PDB entry 9DMS | electron microscopy, 1.92 A resolution | chains C and D of the 7 polymer chains in the assembly

[Chain C]
Name: Acetylcholine receptor subunit alpha
Organism: Homo sapiens
UniProt: P02708 (ACHA_HUMAN); residues -19 to 437 here correspond to UniProt positions 1-457 (UniProt number = residue number + 20)
Sequence (457 residues; each row starts with the number of its first residue; numbers below 1 keep their minus sign (Met-19 is residue -19)):
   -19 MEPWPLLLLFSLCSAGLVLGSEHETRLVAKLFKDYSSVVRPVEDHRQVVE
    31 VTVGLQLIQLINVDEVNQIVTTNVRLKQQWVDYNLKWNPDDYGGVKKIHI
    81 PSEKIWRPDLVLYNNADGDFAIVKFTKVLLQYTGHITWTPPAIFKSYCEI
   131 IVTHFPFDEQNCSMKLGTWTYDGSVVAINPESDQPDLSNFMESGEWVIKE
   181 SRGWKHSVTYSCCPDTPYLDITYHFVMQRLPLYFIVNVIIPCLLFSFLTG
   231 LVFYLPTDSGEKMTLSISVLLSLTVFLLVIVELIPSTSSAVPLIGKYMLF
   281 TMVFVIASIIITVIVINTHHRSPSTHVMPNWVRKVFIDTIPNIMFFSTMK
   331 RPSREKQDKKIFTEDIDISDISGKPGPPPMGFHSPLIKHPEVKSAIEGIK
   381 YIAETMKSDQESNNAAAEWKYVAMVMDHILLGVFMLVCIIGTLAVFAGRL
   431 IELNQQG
Not modelled in the structure: -19 to 0, 331-365, 437
UniProt features mapped onto this chain:
  - glycosylation: Asn141 (N-linked (GlcNAc...) asparagine)
Disulfides: Cys128-Cys142
Covalently attached groups: glycan linked to Asn141

[Chain D]
Name: Acetylcholine receptor subunit delta
Organism: Homo sapiens
UniProt: Q07001 (ACHD_HUMAN); residues -20 to 496 here correspond to UniProt positions 1-517 (UniProt number = residue number + 21)
Sequence (517 residues; numbered -20 to 496; the number before each row is that of its first residue; numbers below 1 keep their minus sign (Met-20 is residue -20)):
   -20 MEGPVLTLGLLAALAVCGSWGLNEEERLIRHLFQEKGYNKELRPVAHKEE
    30 SVDVALALTLSNLISLKEVEETLTTNVWIEHGWTDNRLKWNAEEFGNISV
    80 LRLPPDMVWLPEIVLENNNDGSFQISYSCNVLVYHYGFVYWLPPAIFRSS
   130 CPISVTYFPFDWQNCSLKFSSLKYTAKEITLSLKQDAKENRTYPVEWIII
   180 DPEGFTENGEWEIVHRPARVNVDPRAPLDSPSRQDITFYLIIRRKPLFYI
   230 INILVPCVLISFMVNLVFYLPADSGEKTSVAISVLLAQSVFLLLISKRLP
   280 ATSMAIPLIGKFLLFGMVLVTMVVVICVIVLNIHFRTPSTHVLSEGVKKL
   330 FLETLPELLHMSRPAEDGPSPGALVRRSSSLGYISKAEEYFLLKSRSDLM
   380 FEKQSERHGLARRLTTARRPPASSEQAQQELFNELKPAVDGANFIVNHMR
   430 DQNNYNEEKDSWNRVARTVDRLCLFVVTPVMVVGTAWIFLQGVYNQPPPQ
   480 PFPGDPYSYNVQDKRFI
Not modelled in the structure: -20 to 0, 345-407
UniProt features mapped onto this chain:
  - modified residue: Tyr369 (Phosphotyrosine)
  - glycosylation (N-linked (GlcNAc...) asparagine): Asn76, Asn143
Disulfides: Cys130-Cys144
Covalently attached groups: N-acetylglucosamine (NAG) linked to Asn76, Asn143

[Interface between chain C and chain D]
Pairs across the interface - 121 pairs, chain C then chain D:
  Val18(C) with Ile8(D), hydrophobic; Leu82(D), hydrophobic; Pro83(D), hydrophobic
  Val19(C) with Leu1(D), hydrophobic; Glu4(D); Glu5(D); Ile8(D), hydrophobic
  Arg20(C) with Leu1(D); Glu4(D), hydrogen bond (backbone-side chain)
  Val22(C) with Leu1(D), hydrogen bond (backbone-backbone)
  Glu23(C) with Leu1(D), hydrogen bond (backbone-backbone); Asn2(D)
  Asp24(C) with Leu1(D)
  His25(C) with Leu1(D); Glu3(D); Gly75(D), hydrogen bond (side chain-backbone); Ile77(D)
  Arg26(C) with Gly75(D), hydrogen bond (side chain-backbone)
  Asn47(C) with Ile43(D); Ser44(D)
  Gln48(C) with Glu186(D), hydrogen bond (side chain-backbone); Asn187(D); Gly188(D)
  Asp89(C) with Tyr106(D)
  Val91(C) with Tyr106(D), hydrophobic
  Tyr93(C) with Ser40(D); Trp57(D)
  Asn95(C) with Asn41(D), hydrogen bond (backbone-side chain); Asn55(D), hydrogen bond (backbone-side chain)
  Ala96(C) with Asn41(D); Ile43(D); Asn55(D); Ile125(D)
  Asp97(C) with Ile43(D); Ile125(D)
  Gly98(C) with Ile125(D)
  Phe100(C) with Asn55(D); Pro123(D), hydrophobic; Ala124(D); Ile125(D), hydrophobic
  Ala101(C) with Tyr106(D), hydrophobic
  Tyr127(C) with Leu42(D), hydrogen bond (side chain-backbone); Thr185(D); Asn187(D)
  Glu129(C) with Thr185(D)
  Trp149(C) with Trp57(D); Cys108(D); Leu121(D), hydrogen bond (side chain-backbone); Pro123(D)
  Thr150(C) with Arg81(D), hydrogen bond (backbone-side chain); Cys108(D); Asn109(D), hydrogen bond; Leu111(D)
  Tyr151(C) with Arg81(D)
  Asp152(C) with Arg81(D), salt bridge
  Val155(C) with Arg81(D)
  Gly240(C) with Glu255(D)
  Glu241(C) with Glu255(D)
  Lys242(C) with Glu255(D)
  Met243(C) with Glu255(D), hydrogen bond (backbone-side chain); Val259(D), hydrophobic
  Thr244(C) with Glu255(D), hydrogen bond
  Ile247(C) with Val259(D), hydrophobic; Ser262(D)
  Leu250(C) with Ile239(D), hydrophobic
  Leu251(C) with Ser262(D); Leu265(D), hydrophobic
  Thr254(C) with Ile239(D); Ala266(D); Val269(D); Phe270(D)
  Leu257(C) with Asn231(D); Phe270(D), hydrophobic
  Leu258(C) with Leu273(D), hydrophobic
  Val261(C) with Leu273(D), hydrophobic
  Ser266(C) with Phe227(D); Arg277(D)
  Thr267(C) with Gly188(D), hydrogen bond (side chain-backbone); Phe227(D)
  Ser268(C) with Gly188(D), hydrogen bond (backbone-backbone); Lys224(D), hydrogen bond (side chain-backbone); Leu226(D); Phe227(D), hydrogen bond (side chain-backbone)
  Ser269(C) with Gly188(D), hydrogen bond (backbone-backbone)
  Val271(C) with Leu226(D), hydrophobic
  Leu279(C) with Ile230(D), hydrophobic; Val234(D), hydrophobic
  Ile286(C) with Leu238(D), hydrophobic; Met242(D), hydrophobic
  Ile289(C) with Met242(D), hydrophobic; Leu245(D), hydrophobic
  Ile290(C) with Met242(D), hydrophobic; Leu245(D), hydrophobic
  Val293(C) with Leu245(D); Leu249(D), hydrophobic
  Ile296(C) with Leu249(D), hydrophobic; Pro250(D)
  Asn297(C) with Tyr248(D), hydrogen bond (side chain-backbone)
  His300(C) with Pro250(D); Asp252(D)
  Arg301(C) with Tyr248(D), hydrogen bond
  Pro303(C) with Pro343(D)
  Ser304(C) with Pro343(D); Asp439(D); Arg443(D)
  Thr305(C) with Ser341(D); Arg446(D)
  His306(C) with Ser341(D)
  Val307(C) with Ala344(D)
  His369(C) with Phe411(D)
  Glu371(C) with Val418(D); Asp419(D); Asn422(D), hydrogen bond (backbone-side chain)
  Val372(C) with Phe411(D), hydrophobic
  Ser374(C) with Asn422(D), hydrogen bond
  Ala375(C) with Asn422(D)
  Gly378(C) with Val425(D)
  Tyr381(C) with Arg429(D); Asn432(D), hydrogen bond
  Ile382(C) with Met428(D), hydrophobic
  Thr385(C) with Asn432(D)
Interface residues without a listed pair, chain C (73 interface residues in all): Ile49, Pro265, Ala270, Gly275, Met282, Val283, Ile379
Interface residues without a listed pair, chain D (80 interface residues in all): Phe74, Met86, Ser105, Arg127, Glu189, Pro225, Pro235, Ser253, Leu272, Arg342, Lys415, Ala421, Ile424

[Overview]
Chain C and chain D form an interface of 73 and 80 residues respectively; the contacts include 24 hydrogen
bonds and 1 salt bridge. Polar pairs include Asp152(C)-Arg81(D), Arg20(C)-Glu4(D) and His25(C)-Gly75(D).
N-acetylglucosamine is covalently linked to Asn76(D) and Asn143(D).
Here chain C is Acetylcholine receptor subunit alpha and chain D is Acetylcholine receptor subunit delta, both
from Homo sapiens. Entry 9DMS (Human muscle nAChR with fab6-bound) was determined by electron microscopy,
deposited together with 9DMG, 9DMH, 9DMJ, 9DMK, 9DML, 9DMQ and 9DMT.
